PDB entry 2IH5 | X-ray diffraction, 1.80 A resolution | chains C and A of the 3 polymer chains in the assembly

== Chain C ==
Molecule: 10-nt DNA strand
Sequence (10 nucleotides; numbered 11 to 20; the number before each row is that of its first residue):
    11 GACAXCGXAC
Modified / non-standard residues: 3DR (1',2'-dideoxyribofuranose-5'-phosphate) at position 15; 6MA (N6-methyl-deoxy-adenosine-5'-monophosphate) at position 18

== Chain A ==
Protein: Modification methylase TaqI
From: Thermus aquaticus
Notes: EC 2.1.1.72
Reference sequence: P14385 (MTTA_THEAQ); numbering as in UniProt (aligned over 1-421)
Amino-acid sequence (421 residues; numbered 1 to 421; the number before each row is that of its first residue):
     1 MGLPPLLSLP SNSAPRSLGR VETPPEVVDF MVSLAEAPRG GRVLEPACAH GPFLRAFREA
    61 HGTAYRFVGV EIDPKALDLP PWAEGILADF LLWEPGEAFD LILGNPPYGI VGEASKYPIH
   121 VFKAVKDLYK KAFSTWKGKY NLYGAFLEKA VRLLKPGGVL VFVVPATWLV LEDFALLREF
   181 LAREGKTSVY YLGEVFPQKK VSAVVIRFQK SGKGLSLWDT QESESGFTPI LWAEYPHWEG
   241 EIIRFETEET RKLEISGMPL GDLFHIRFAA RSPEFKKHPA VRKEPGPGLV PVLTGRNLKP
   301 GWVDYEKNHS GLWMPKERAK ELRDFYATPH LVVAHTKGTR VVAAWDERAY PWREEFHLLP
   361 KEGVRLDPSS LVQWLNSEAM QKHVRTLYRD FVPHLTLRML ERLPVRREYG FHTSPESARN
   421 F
Not modelled in the structure: 1-20, 411-421
Ligand contacts: NEA (5'-deoxy-5'-[2-(amino)ethylthio]adenosine): Val-21, Ala-47, Ala-49, Val-70, Glu-71, Ile-72, Asp-73, Ala-76, Ala-88, Asp-89, Phe-90, Asn-105, Pro-106, Pro-107, Tyr-129, Phe-146
Swiss-Prot annotation at these positions:
  - binding site (S-adenosyl-L-methionine): Thr-23, Glu-45 to Cys-48, Glu-71, Asp-89, Pro-107
  - site (Important for catalytic activity): Asn-105, Pro-106, Tyr-108
  - mutagenesis: Tyr-108 (Y108A/G: Drastically reduces enzymatic activity; KM for both DNA and s-adenosylmethionine is not significantly changed; Y108F/W: Essentially wild-type activity), Phe-196 (F196A: Drastically reduces enzymatic activity; KM for both DNA and s-adenosylmethionine is not significantly changed; F196W: Essentially wild-type activity)

== How chain C and chain A interact ==
Pairs across the interface (35; chain C residue first):
  DA12(C) / Lys-200(A)  base contact
  DC13(C) / Arg-340(A)  salt bridge to the phosphate
  DA14(C) / Arg-296(A)  phosphate contact
  DA14(C) / Thr-336(A)  base contact
  DA14(C) / Lys-337(A)  salt bridge to the phosphate
  DA14(C) / Pro-393(A)  base contact
  3DR_15(C) / Thr-294(A)  phosphate contact
  3DR_15(C) / Gly-295(A)  hydrogen bond to the phosphate
  3DR_15(C) / Arg-296(A)  phosphate contact
  3DR_15(C) / Thr-336(A)  phosphate contact
  3DR_15(C) / Glu-354(A)  phosphate contact
  DC16(C) / Lys-116(A)  hydrogen bond to the base
  DC16(C) / Arg-271(A)  base contact
  DC16(C) / Ser-272(A)  phosphate contact
  DC16(C) / Arg-353(A)  salt bridge to the phosphate
  DC16(C) / Glu-354(A)  base contact
  DG17(C) / Lys-116(A)  hydrogen bond to the sugar
  DG17(C) / Tyr-117(A)  hydrogen bond to the base
  DG17(C) / Arg-271(A)  hydrogen bond to the base
  DG17(C) / Ser-272(A)  hydrogen bond to the phosphate
  DG17(C) / Pro-273(A)  sugar contact
  DG17(C) / Lys-276(A)  salt bridge to the phosphate
  6MA_18(C) / Glu-113(A)  phosphate contact
  6MA_18(C) / Ser-115(A)  sugar contact
  6MA_18(C) / Lys-116(A)  sugar contact
  6MA_18(C) / Tyr-117(A)  base contact
  6MA_18(C) / Arg-271(A)  base contact
  DA19(C) / Gly-112(A)  phosphate contact
  DA19(C) / Glu-113(A)  hydrogen bond to the phosphate
  DA19(C) / Tyr-117(A)  sugar contact
  DA19(C) / Lys-126(A)  hydrogen bond to the phosphate
  DA19(C) / Lys-139(A)  sugar contact
  DC20(C) / Lys-126(A)  salt bridge to the phosphate
  DC20(C) / Lys-130(A)  salt bridge to the phosphate
  DC20(C) / Gly-138(A)  sugar contact
Interface residues without a listed pair, chain C (10 interface residues in all): DG11
Interface residues without a listed pair, chain A (26 interface residues in all): Val-111, Glu-355, His-394

== In short ==
The interface between chain C and chain A involves 10 residues on one side and 26 on the other, with 8
hydrogen bonds and 6 salt bridges. Polar pairs include DC16(C)/Lys-116(A), DG17(C)/Tyr-117(A) and
DG17(C)/Arg-271(A). Chain A binds compound NEA.
Here chain C is a 10-nt DNA strand and chain A is Modification methylase TaqI (Thermus aquaticus). Entry 2IH5
(Crystal structure of the adenine-specific DNA methyltransferase M.TaqI complexed with the cofactor analog
AETA and a ...) was determined by X-ray diffraction.
